7YI9 - chains A and B of the 4 polymer chains in the assembly; structure by electron microscopy, 2.60 A resolution.

Chain A:
Name: MTA9
From: Tetrahymena thermophila SB210
UniProt: I7MIF9 (I7MIF9_TETTS); residue numbers follow UniProt; this construct covers 1-432
Chain sequence (449 residues; each row starts with the number of its first residue):
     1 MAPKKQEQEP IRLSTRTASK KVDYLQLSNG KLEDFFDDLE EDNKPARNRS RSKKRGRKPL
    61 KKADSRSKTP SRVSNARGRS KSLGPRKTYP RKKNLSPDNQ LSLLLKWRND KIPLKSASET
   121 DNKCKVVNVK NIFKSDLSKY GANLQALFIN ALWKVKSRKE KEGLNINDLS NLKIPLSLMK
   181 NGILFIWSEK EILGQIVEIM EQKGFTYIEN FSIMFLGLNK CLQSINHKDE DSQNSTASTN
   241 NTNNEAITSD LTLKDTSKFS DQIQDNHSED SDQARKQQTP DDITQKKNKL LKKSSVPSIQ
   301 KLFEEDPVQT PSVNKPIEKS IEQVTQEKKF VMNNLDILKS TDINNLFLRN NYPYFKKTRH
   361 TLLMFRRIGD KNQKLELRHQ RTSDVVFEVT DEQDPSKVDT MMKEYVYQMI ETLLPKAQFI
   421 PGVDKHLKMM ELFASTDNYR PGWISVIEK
Not modelled in the structure: 1-97, 228-317, 370-374
Construct notes: expression tag (433-449)
From the paper describing this entry:
  - mutagenesis - N150A: unchanged catalytic activity
  - mutagenesis - K371E/K374E: decreased catalytic activity

Chain B:
Name: MT-a70 family protein
From: Tetrahymena thermophila SB210
UniProt: Q22GC0 (Q22GC0_TETTS); residues 1-372 here correspond to UniProt positions 57-428 (UniProt number = residue number + 56)
Chain sequence (372 residues; row label = number of the first residue in the row):
     1 MSKAVNKKGL RPRKSDSILD HIKNKLDQEF LEDNENGEQS DEDYDQKSLN KAKKPYKKRQ
    61 TQNGSELVIS QQKTKAKASA NNKKSAKNSQ KLDEEEKIVE EEDLSPQKNG AVSEDDQQQE
   121 ASTQEDDYLD RLPKSKKGLQ GLLQDIEKRI LHYKQLFFKE QNEIANGKRS MVPDNSIPIC
   181 SDVTKLNFQA LIDAQMRHAG KMFDVIMMDP PWQLSSSQPS RGVAIAYDSL SDEKIQNMPI
   241 QSLQQDGFIF VWAINAKYRV TIKMIENWGY KLVDEITWVK KTVNGKIAKG HGFYLQHAKE
   301 SCLIGVKGDV DNGRFKKNIA SDVIFSERRG QSQKPEEIYQ YINQLCPNGN YLEIFARRNN
   361 LHDNWVSIGN EL
Not modelled in the structure: 1-139, 216-225
Residues lining bound ligands: S-adenosylmethionine (SAM): Ser181, Asp182, Val183, Asp209, Pro210, Pro211, Tyr227, Asp228, Leu230, Ser332, Gln333, Lys334, Glu353, Phe355, Ala356, Arg357, Asn359, Asn360, Gly369, Asn370, Glu371
From the paper describing this entry:
  - binding site for S-adenosylmethionine: Asp182, Val183, Asp209, Ser332, Arg357, Asn360, Asn370, Glu371
  - catalytic residues: Asp209 to Trp212
  - mutagenesis - D209A: abolished catalytic activity
  - mutagenesis - K280E/K286E/K289E: decreased catalytic activity

Chain A / chain B interface:
Residue-residue contacts (67):
  Gln100(A) with Asn284(B), hydrogen bond (side chain-backbone); Lys286(B)
  Leu103(A) with Lys286(B)
  Leu104(A) with Ile287(B), hydrophobic
  Lys190(A) with Val273(B); Asp274(B), salt bridge; Asp322(B), salt bridge
  Leu193(A) with Tyr258(B)
  Val197(A) with Arg259(B); Ile262(B), hydrophobic
  Tyr207(A) with Asn255(B), hydrogen bond; Tyr258(B), hydrophobic
  Ile208(A) with Asn255(B), hydrogen bond (backbone-side chain); Tyr294(B), hydrophobic
  Glu209(A) with Asn255(B); Tyr294(B); His297(B), salt bridge
  Asn210(A) with Leu295(B); Lys299(B)
  Met214(A) with Val279(B), hydrophobic; Val323(B), hydrophobic
  Arg349(A) with Ser321(B), hydrogen bond
  Asn351(A) with Asn318(B)
  Tyr352(A) with Val273(B), hydrogen bond (side chain-backbone); Asp274(B); Asn318(B)
  Pro353(A) with Lys317(B); Asn318(B), hydrogen bond (backbone-backbone)
  Tyr354(A) with Phe248(B), hydrophobic; Val273(B), hydrophobic; Asp274(B); Asn318(B); Ile319(B)
  Phe355(A) with Asp274(B), hydrogen bond (backbone-side chain); Ile276(B), hydrophobic; Ile319(B), hydrophobic; Ala320(B); Ser321(B)
  Lys356(A) with Asn318(B); Ile319(B); Ala320(B), hydrogen bond (backbone-backbone); Ser321(B); Asp322(B), hydrogen bond (backbone-backbone)
  Thr358(A) with Ser321(B); Asp322(B), hydrogen bond (backbone-side chain); Val323(B)
  Arg359(A) with Glu275(B), salt bridge; Thr277(B); Asp322(B), salt bridge
  Arg366(A) with Tyr294(B)
  Leu377(A) with Tyr294(B), hydrophobic
  His379(A) with Phe293(B), hydrogen bond (side chain-backbone); Tyr294(B)
  Gln380(A) with Gly292(B), hydrogen bond (side chain-backbone); Phe293(B), hydrogen bond (side chain-backbone); Tyr294(B); Gln296(B)
  Thr382(A) with Leu295(B); Gln296(B), hydrogen bond (backbone-backbone)
  Ser383(A) with Gln296(B); Ala298(B)
  Asp384(A) with Leu295(B); Gln296(B), hydrogen bond (backbone-backbone); His297(B), salt bridge; Lys299(B), salt bridge
  Phe387(A) with Ile287(B), hydrophobic
  Leu413(A) with Tyr294(B)
Also at the interface, not in a pair above, chain A (43 interface residues in all): Asp98, Asn99, Ile183, Glu201, Phe211, Ser212, Ile343, Asn344, Phe347, Asn350, Lys357, Met364, Val385, Met409
Also at the interface, not in a pair above, chain B (36 interface residues in all): Phe250, Gly285, His291, Val306, Phe325, Tyr341, Leu345
From the paper, about this interface:
  - interface residues, chain A: Leu348(A)
  - interface residues, chain B: Thr282(B)

Overview:
43 residues of chain A face 36 of chain B across their interface; the contacts include 15 hydrogen bonds and 7
salt bridges. Polar pairs include Lys190(A)-Asp274(B), Lys190(A)-Asp322(B) and Glu209(A)-His297(B). Chain B
binds S-adenosylmethionine. The paper reports the catalytic residue Asp209(B); K371E/K374E of chain A reduce
catalytic activity; 4 substitutions were tested in all.
Chain A is MTA9 and chain B is MT-a70 family protein, both from Tetrahymena thermophila SB210; the structure,
Cryo-EM structure of SAM-bound MTA1-MTA9-p1-p2 complex, was determined by electron microscopy together with
7YI8 from the same study.
